Entry 5F0J (X-ray diffraction, 2.70 A resolution); this record covers chains A and C of the 3 polymer chains in the assembly.

Chain A:
Molecule: Vacuolar protein sorting-associated protein 35
Organism: Homo sapiens
UniProtKB: Q96QK1 (VPS35_HUMAN); residue numbers follow UniProt; this construct covers 14-470
Amino-acid sequence (462 residues; row label = number of the first residue in the row):
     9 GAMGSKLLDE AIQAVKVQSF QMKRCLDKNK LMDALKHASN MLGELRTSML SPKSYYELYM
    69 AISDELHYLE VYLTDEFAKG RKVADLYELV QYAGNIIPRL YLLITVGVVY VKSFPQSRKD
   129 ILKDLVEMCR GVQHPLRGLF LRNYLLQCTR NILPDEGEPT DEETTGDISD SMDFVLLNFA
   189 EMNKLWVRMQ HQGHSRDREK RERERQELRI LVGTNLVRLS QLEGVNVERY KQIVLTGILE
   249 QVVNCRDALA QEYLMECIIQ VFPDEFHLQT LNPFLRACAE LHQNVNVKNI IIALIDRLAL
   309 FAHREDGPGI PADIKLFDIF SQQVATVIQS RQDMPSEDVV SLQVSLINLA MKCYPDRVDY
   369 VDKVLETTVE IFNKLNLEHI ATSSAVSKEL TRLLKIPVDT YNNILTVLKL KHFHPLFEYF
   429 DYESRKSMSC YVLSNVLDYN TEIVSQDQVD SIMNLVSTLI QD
Disordered / not traced: 9-11, 470
Differences from the reference sequence: expression tag (9-13)
Swiss-Prot annotation at these positions:
  - region (Interaction with SNX3): Val25 to Lys44, Asp205 to Glu215
  - natural variant: Ile241 (I241M: Found in a patient with Parkinson disease), Pro316 (P316S: Found in a patient with Parkinson disease), Gln469 (Q469P: Found in a consanguineous family with intellectual disability; uncertain significance)
  - mutagenesis: Leu108 (L108P: Disrupts interaction with VPS26; no effect on interaction with VPS29)

Chain C:
Molecule: Sorting nexin-3
Organism: Homo sapiens
UniProtKB: O60493 (SNX3_HUMAN); numbering as in UniProt (aligned over 1-162)
Amino-acid sequence (167 residues; row label = number of the first residue in the row; numbers below 1 keep their minus sign (Gly-4 is residue -4)):
    -4 GAMGSMAETV ADTRRLITKP QNLNDAYGPP SNFLEIDVSN PQTVGVGRGR FTTYEIRVKT
    56 NLPIFKLKES TVRRRYSDFE WLRSELERES KVVVPPLPGK AFLRQLPFRG DDGIFDDNFI
   116 EERKQGLEQF INKVAGHPLA QNERCLHMFL QDEIIDKSYT PSKIRHA
Disordered / not traced: -4 to 3, 159-162
Differences from the reference sequence: expression tag (-4 to 0)
Swiss-Prot annotation at these positions:
  - region: Asp147 to Ala162 (Binds predominantly to PtdIns(P5) and weaker to PtdIns(P3) abd PtdIns(P4))
  - binding site (a 1,2-diacyl-sn-glycero-3-phospho-(1D-myo-inositol-3-phosphate)): Arg70, Ser72, Lys95, Arg118
  - modified residue: Ala2 (N-acetylalanine), Arg43 (Omega-N-methylarginine), Ser72 (Phosphoserine)
  - cross-link: Lys95 (Glycyl lysine isopeptide (Lys-Gly) (interchain with G-Cter in SUMO2))
  - mutagenesis: Arg9 to Arg10 (Loss of VPS35 binding), Tyr22 to Phe28 (Loss of VPS35 binding), Tyr22 (Y22A: Loss of VPS35 binding), Phe28 (F28A: Abolishes interaction with retromer cargo-selective subcomplex VPS26A:VPS29:VPS35; when associated with A-30 and A-32), Glu30 to Asp32 (Loss of VPS35 binding), Glu30 (E30A: Abolishes interaction with retromer cargo-selective subcomplex VPS26A:VPS29:VPS35; when associated with A-28 and A-32), Asp32 (D32A: Abolishes interaction with retromer cargo-selective subcomplex VPS26A:VPS29:VPS35; when associated with A-28 and A-30), Glu50 (E50K: Loss of VPS35 binding), Arg69 to Tyr71 (Abolishes binding to phosphatidylinositol 3-phosphate), Tyr71 (Y71A: Abolishes binding to phosphatidylinositol 3-phosphate), Glu75 (E75A: Increases VPS35 binding), Glu84 to Lys86 (Decreases VPS35 binding), 4 further mutagenesis entries in UniProt

How chain A and chain C interact:
Contacting residue pairs (30):
  Tyr95(A) - Ala6(C)  hydrophobic
  Tyr118(A) - Val5(C)
  Phe122(A) - Val5(C)  hydrophobic
  Ser125(A) - Val5(C)
  Asp128(A) - Thr8(C)
  Lys131(A) - Arg10(C)
  Asp132(A) - Thr8(C)
  Asp132(A) - Arg10(C)  salt bridge
  Glu135(A) - Arg10(C)
  Met136(A) - Arg10(C)
  Arg138(A) - Thr13(C)
  Ala188(A) - Tyr22(C)
  Asn191(A) - Tyr22(C)  hydrogen bond
  Lys192(A) - Gln16(C)  hydrogen bond
  Lys192(A) - Ala21(C)
  Lys192(A) - Tyr22(C)
  Arg196(A) - Ala21(C)  hydrogen bond (side chain-backbone)
  His199(A) - Pro24(C)
  His199(A) - Pro25(C)
  His202(A) - Glu30(C)  salt bridge
  His202(A) - Asp32(C)  salt bridge
  Ser203(A) - Glu30(C)  hydrogen bond
  Ser203(A) - Lys54(C)
  Arg204(A) - Asp32(C)  salt bridge
  Glu248(A) - Leu18(C)
  Gln249(A) - Leu18(C)
  Gln249(A) - Tyr22(C)  hydrogen bond
  Asn252(A) - Leu18(C)
  Asn252(A) - Tyr22(C)
  Cys253(A) - Tyr22(C)  hydrophobic
Interface residues without a listed pair, chain A (26 interface residues in all): Gln124, Ile129, Val195, Gly201
Interface residues without a listed pair, chain C (15 interface residues in all): Asp7
From the paper, about this interface:
  - specific contacts: Asn191(A)-Tyr22(C) (hydrogen bond), Gln249(A)-Tyr22(C) (hydrogen bond)
  - interface residues, chain A: His202(A), Ser203(A), Arg204(A)
  - interface residues, chain C: Glu30(C), Asp32(C)
  - hot spots on chain C (mutagenesis) - E30A/D32A: abolished binding to retromer

Overview:
26 residues of chain A and 15 residues of chain C are in contact; the contacts include 5 hydrogen bonds and 4
salt bridges. Polar pairs include Asp132(A)-Arg10(C), His202(A)-Glu30(C) and His202(A)-Asp32(C). The authors
report hydrogen bonds between Asn191(A) and Tyr22(C) and Gln249(A) and Tyr22(C). From the paper: E30A/D32A of
chain C abolish binding to retromer; interface residues His202(A), Ser203(A) and Glu30(C) among others.
Chain A is Vacuolar protein sorting-associated protein 35 and chain C is Sorting nexin-3, both from Homo
sapiens; the structure, Structure of retromer VPS26-VPS35 subunits bound to SNX3, was determined by X-ray
diffraction together with 5F0K, 5F0L, 5F0M and 5F0P from the same study.
